PDB entry 9IMZ | electron microscopy, 3.75 A resolution | chains B and D of the 5 polymer chains in the assembly

# Chain B
Name: Codanin-1
From: Homo sapiens
Amino-acid sequence (1241 residues; numbered 1 to 1241; the number before each row is that of its first residue):
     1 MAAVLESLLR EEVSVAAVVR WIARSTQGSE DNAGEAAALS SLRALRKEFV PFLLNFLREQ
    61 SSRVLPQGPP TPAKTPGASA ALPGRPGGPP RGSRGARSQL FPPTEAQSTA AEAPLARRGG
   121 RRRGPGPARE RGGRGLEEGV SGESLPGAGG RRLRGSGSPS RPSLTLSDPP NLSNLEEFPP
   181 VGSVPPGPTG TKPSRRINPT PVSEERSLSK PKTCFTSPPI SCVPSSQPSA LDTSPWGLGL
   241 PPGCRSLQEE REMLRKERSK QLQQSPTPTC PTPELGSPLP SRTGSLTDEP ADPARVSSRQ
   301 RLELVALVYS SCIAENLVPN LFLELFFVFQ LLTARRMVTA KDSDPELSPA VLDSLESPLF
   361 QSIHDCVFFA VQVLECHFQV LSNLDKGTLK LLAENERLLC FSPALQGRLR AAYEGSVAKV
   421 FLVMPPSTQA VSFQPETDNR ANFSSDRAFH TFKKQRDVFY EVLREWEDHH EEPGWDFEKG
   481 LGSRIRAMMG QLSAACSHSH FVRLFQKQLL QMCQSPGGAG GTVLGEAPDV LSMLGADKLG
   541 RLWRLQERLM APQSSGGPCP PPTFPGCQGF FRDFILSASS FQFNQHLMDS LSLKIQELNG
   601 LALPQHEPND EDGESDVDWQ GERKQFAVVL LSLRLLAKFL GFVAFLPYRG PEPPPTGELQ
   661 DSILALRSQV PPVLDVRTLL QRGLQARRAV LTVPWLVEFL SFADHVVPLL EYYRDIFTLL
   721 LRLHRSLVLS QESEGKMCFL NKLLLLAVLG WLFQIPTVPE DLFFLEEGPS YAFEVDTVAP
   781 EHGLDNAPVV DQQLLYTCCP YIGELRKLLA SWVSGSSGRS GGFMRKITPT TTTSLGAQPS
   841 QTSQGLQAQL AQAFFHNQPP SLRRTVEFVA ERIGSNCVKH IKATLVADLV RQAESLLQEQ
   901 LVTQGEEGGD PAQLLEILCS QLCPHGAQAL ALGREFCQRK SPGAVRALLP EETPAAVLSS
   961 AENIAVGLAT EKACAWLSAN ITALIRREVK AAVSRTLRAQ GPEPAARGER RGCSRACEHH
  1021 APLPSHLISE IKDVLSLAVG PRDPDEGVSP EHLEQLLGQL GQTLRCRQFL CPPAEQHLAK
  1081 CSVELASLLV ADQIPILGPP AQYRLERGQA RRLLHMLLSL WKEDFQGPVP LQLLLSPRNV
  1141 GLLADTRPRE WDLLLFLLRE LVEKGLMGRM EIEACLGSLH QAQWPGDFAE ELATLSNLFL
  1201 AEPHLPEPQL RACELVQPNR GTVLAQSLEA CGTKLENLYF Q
Disordered / not traced: 26-32, 68-286, 338-354, 418-446, 516-537, 608-620, 771-779, 833-1241
From the paper describing this entry:
  - self-association interface (contacts with another copy of this molecule); pairs are residue here / residue on that copy: Met588-Phe581 (hydrophobic contact)
  - mutagenesis - F581E/E652A: unchanged binding to another copy of this molecule
  - mutagenesis - R195A/R196A, R195A/R196A/L545A/L549A: abolished binding to Histone chaperone ASF1A (chain D)
  - mutagenesis - R195A/R196A/L254R, L254R, L545A/L549A, R825A/K826A: decreased binding to Histone chaperone ASF1A (chain D)
  - mutagenesis - L545A/L549A/R825A/K826A: unchanged binding to Histone chaperone ASF1A (chain D)
  - mutagenesis - R195A/R196A, L545A/L549A, L549R: decreased localization
  - disease-associated variants - P672L: unchanged binding to another copy of this molecule
  - disease-associated variants - P672L: decreased localization
  - mutagenesis - R195A/R196A, L545A/L549A, L549R: decreased co-localization with Histone chaperone ASF1A (chain D)
  - mutagenesis - R195A/R196A/L549R: abolished co-localization with Histone chaperone ASF1A (chain D)

# Chain D
Name: Histone chaperone ASF1A
From: Homo sapiens
Reference sequence: Q9Y294 (ASF1A_HUMAN); residues 1-172 here = UniProt positions 1-172
Amino-acid sequence (174 residues; row label = number of the first residue in the row; numbers below 1 keep their minus sign (Gly-1 is residue -1)):
    -1 GSMAKVQVNN VVVLDNPSPF YNPFQFEITF ECIEDLSEDL EWKIIYVGSA ESEEYDQVLD
    59 SVLVGPVPAG RHMFVFQADA PNPGLIPDAD AVGVTVVLIT CTYRGQEFIR VGYYVNNEYT
   119 ETELRENPPV KPDFSKLQRN ILASNPRVTR FHINWEDNTE KLEDAESSNP NLQS
Disordered / not traced: -1 to 0, 155-172
Sequence notes: expression tag (-1 to 0)
UniProt features mapped onto this chain:
  - motif: Ile31 to Asp37 (Required for interaction with HIRA)
  - mutagenesis: Glu36 to Asp37 (Abrogates interaction with HIRA and induction of senescence-associated heterochromatin foci), Asp37 (D37A: Abrogates interaction with CHAF1B and HIRA), Glu49 (E49A: Loss of interaction with TLK2), Asp54 (D54R: Reduces interaction with histone H3), Val62 to Pro64 (Abrogates interaction with HIRA and induction of senescence-associated heterochromatin foci), Asp88 (D88A: Loss of interaction with TLK2. Reduced phosphorylation), Val94 (V94R: Abrogates interaction with histone H3 and histone H4. Loss of interaction with TLK2. Reduced phosphorylation), Arg108 (R108E: Reduces interaction with histone H3), Ser166 (S166A: Does not affect phosphorylation in response to DNA damage)
From the paper describing this entry:
  - mutagenesis - D54A, D88A, V94R: unchanged binding to Codanin-1 (chain B)
  - mutagenesis - E36A/D37A, E36A/D37A/D88A, E36A/D37A/D54A, E36A/D37A/V94R: decreased binding to Codanin-1 (chain B)

# Chain B / chain D interface
Residue-residue contacts (48; chain B residue first):
  Glu471(B) - Arg145(D)
  Glu471(B) - Val146(D)  hydrogen bond (side chain-backbone)
  Pro473(B) - Asn7(D)
  Pro473(B) - Val146(D)  hydrophobic
  Gly474(B) - Gln5(D)
  Trp475(B) - Arg148(D)  hydrogen bond (backbone-side chain)
  Arg541(B) - Asp88(D)  salt bridge
  Arg541(B) - Gly91(D)
  Arg541(B) - Val92(D)  hydrogen bond (side chain-backbone)
  Arg544(B) - Ala48(D)
  Leu545(B) - Val92(D)
  Leu545(B) - Val94(D)  hydrophobic
  Gln546(B) - Arg145(D)
  Arg548(B) - Asp54(D)  salt bridge
  Arg548(B) - Leu96(D)
  Arg548(B) - Arg108(D)
  Leu549(B) - Leu96(D)  hydrophobic
  Leu549(B) - Arg145(D)
  Ala551(B) - Arg108(D)  hydrogen bond (backbone-side chain)
  Ala551(B) - Phe149(D)
  Gln553(B) - Gln104(D)
  Gln553(B) - Glu105(D)  hydrogen bond (side chain-backbone)
  Gln553(B) - Phe149(D)
  Ser555(B) - Gly103(D)
  Arg572(B) - His150(D)  hydrogen bond
  Arg806(B) - Glu51(D)  salt bridge
  Val813(B) - Glu52(D)
  Ser814(B) - Glu52(D)
  Ser817(B) - Leu83(D)
  Met824(B) - Ser59(D)
  Met824(B) - Val60(D)
  Met824(B) - Leu61(D)
  Arg825(B) - Asp58(D)  salt bridge
  Arg825(B) - Val60(D)
  Arg825(B) - Gln75(D)
  Lys826(B) - Asp37(D)  salt bridge
  Lys826(B) - Leu61(D)
  Ile827(B) - Val60(D)  hydrophobic
  Ile827(B) - Leu61(D)  hydrogen bond (backbone-backbone)
  Ile827(B) - Val62(D)
  Ile827(B) - Gly63(D)  hydrogen bond (backbone-backbone)
  Pro829(B) - Val62(D)
  Thr830(B) - His70(D)
  Thr830(B) - Met71(D)  hydrogen bond (side chain-backbone)
  Thr831(B) - Arg69(D)  hydrogen bond (side chain-backbone)
  Thr831(B) - His70(D)  hydrogen bond
  Thr832(B) - Arg69(D)
  Thr832(B) - Met71(D)
Interface residues without a listed pair, chain B (31 interface residues in all): Leu391, Glu472, Met550, Pro552, Ala810
Interface residues without a listed pair, chain D (41 interface residues in all): Val6, Ile43, Val45, Ser50, Phe72, Gly110, Tyr112, Pro144, Thr147

# Overview
Chain B and chain D form an interface of 31 and 41 residues respectively, with 11 hydrogen bonds and 5 salt
bridges. Polar contacts include Arg541(B)-Asp88(D), Arg548(B)-Asp54(D) and Arg806(B)-Glu51(D). From the paper:
R195A/R196A/L254R, L254R and L545A/L549A of chain B, among others, reduce binding to Histone chaperone ASF1A
(chain D); a self-association interface involving Met588(B); 18 substitutions were tested in all.
Here chain B is Codanin-1 and chain D is Histone chaperone ASF1A, both from Homo sapiens. Entry 9IMZ
(CODANIN-1 sequesters ASF1 by using a histone H3 mimic helix to regulate histone supply) was determined by
electron microscopy.
